8HYJ - chains C and K of the 16 polymer chains in the assembly; structure by electron microscopy, 4.30 A resolution (low resolution: residue-level contacts below are approximate; hydrogen-bond / salt-bridge calls are withheld).

# Chain C
Name: DNA-directed RNA polymerases IV and V subunit 3B
Source organism: Arabidopsis thaliana
Reference sequence: Q39212 (RPD3B_ARATH); residue numbers follow UniProt; this construct covers 1-319
Chain sequence (319 residues; row label = number of the first residue in the row):
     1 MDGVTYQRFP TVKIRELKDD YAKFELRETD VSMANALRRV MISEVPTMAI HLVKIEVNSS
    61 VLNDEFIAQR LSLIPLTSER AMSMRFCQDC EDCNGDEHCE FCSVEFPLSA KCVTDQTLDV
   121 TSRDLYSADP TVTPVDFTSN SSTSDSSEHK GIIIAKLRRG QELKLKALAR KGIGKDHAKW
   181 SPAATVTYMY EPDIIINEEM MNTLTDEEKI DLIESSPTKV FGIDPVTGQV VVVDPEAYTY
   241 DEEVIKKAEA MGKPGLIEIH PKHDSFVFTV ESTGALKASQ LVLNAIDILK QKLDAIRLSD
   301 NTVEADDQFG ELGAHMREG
Disordered / not traced: 1-4, 138-148, 301-319
Curated features (UniProtKB/Swiss-Prot):
  - modified residue: M1 (N-acetylmethionine)
Metal / ion sites: Zn2+: C90, C93, C99, C102

# Chain K
Name: DNA-directed RNA polymerases II, IV and V subunit 11
Source organism: Arabidopsis thaliana
Reference sequence: Q38859 (NRPBB_ARATH); residue numbers follow UniProt; this construct covers 1-116
Chain sequence (116 residues; row label = number of the first residue in the row):
     1 MNAPERYERF VVPEGTKKVS YDRDTKIINA ASFTVEREDH TIGNIVRMQL HRDENVLFAG
    61 YQLPHPLKYK IIVRIHTTSQ SSPMQAYNQA INDLDKELDY LKNQFEAEVA KFSNQF
Disordered / not traced: 1-13, 114-116

# How chain C and chain K interact
Pairs across the interface - 51 pairs, chain C then chain K:
  T5(C) - Q89(K)
  Y6(C) - Q49(K)
  Y6(C) - R52(K)
  Y6(C) - D53(K)
  Y6(C) - E54(K)
  Y6(C) - D93(K)
  Q7(C) - R52(K)
  Q7(C) - D93(K)
  Q7(C) - K96(K)
  R8(C) - Q49(K)
  R8(C) - R52(K)
  R8(C) - E97(K)
  F9(C) - Y100(K)
  P10(C) - E97(K)
  P10(C) - Y100(K)
  T11(C) - Q104(K)
  V12(C) - Q104(K)
  I14(C) - F105(K)
  R15(C) - F112(K)
  E16(C) - F112(K)
  T29(C) - E97(K)
  S32(C) - N44(K)
  S32(C) - I45(K)
  S32(C) - M48(K)
  M33(C) - L94(K)
  M33(C) - E97(K)
  A36(C) - I45(K)
  R39(C) - H40(K)
  R39(C) - T41(K)
  S279(C) - F105(K)
  V282(C) - F105(K)
  L283(C) - K102(K)
  L283(C) - F105(K)
  L283(C) - E106(K)
  I286(C) - L98(K)
  D287(C) - K102(K)
  K290(C) - D95(K)
  K290(C) - L98(K)
  K290(C) - D99(K)
  L293(C) - I42(K)
  L293(C) - I45(K)
  L293(C) - I91(K)
  I296(C) - K18(K)
  I296(C) - V19(K)
  I296(C) - V35(K)
  I296(C) - I42(K)
  I296(C) - Y87(K)
  I296(C) - I91(K)
  R297(C) - I91(K)
  R297(C) - N92(K)
  L298(C) - V19(K)
Also at the interface, not in a pair above, chain C (32 interface residues in all): L17, F24, V40, L289, K292, A295
Also at the interface, not in a pair above, chain K (33 interface residues in all): L101, E108, V109

# In short
The interface between chain C and chain K involves 32 residues on one side and 33 on the other. C90(C),
C93(C), C99(C) and C102(C) coordinate Zn2+.
Here chain C is DNA-directed RNA polymerases IV and V subunit 3B and chain K is DNA-directed RNA polymerases
II, IV and V subunit 11, both from Arabidopsis thaliana. Entry 8HYJ (A cryo-EM structure of KTF1-bound
polymerase V transcription elongation complex) was determined by electron microscopy.
